Entry 8R69 (electron microscopy, 4.30 A resolution (low resolution: residue-level contacts below are approximate; hydrogen-bond / salt-bridge calls are withheld)); this record covers chains V and G of the 14 polymer chains in the assembly.

[Chain V]
Molecule: Major tail sheath protein
Source organism: Staphylococcus phage 812
UniProtKB: A0A0U1WZ79 (A0A0U1WZ79_9CAUD); residues 1-587 here = UniProt positions 1-587
Chain sequence (587 residues; numbered 1 to 587; the number before each row is that of its first residue):
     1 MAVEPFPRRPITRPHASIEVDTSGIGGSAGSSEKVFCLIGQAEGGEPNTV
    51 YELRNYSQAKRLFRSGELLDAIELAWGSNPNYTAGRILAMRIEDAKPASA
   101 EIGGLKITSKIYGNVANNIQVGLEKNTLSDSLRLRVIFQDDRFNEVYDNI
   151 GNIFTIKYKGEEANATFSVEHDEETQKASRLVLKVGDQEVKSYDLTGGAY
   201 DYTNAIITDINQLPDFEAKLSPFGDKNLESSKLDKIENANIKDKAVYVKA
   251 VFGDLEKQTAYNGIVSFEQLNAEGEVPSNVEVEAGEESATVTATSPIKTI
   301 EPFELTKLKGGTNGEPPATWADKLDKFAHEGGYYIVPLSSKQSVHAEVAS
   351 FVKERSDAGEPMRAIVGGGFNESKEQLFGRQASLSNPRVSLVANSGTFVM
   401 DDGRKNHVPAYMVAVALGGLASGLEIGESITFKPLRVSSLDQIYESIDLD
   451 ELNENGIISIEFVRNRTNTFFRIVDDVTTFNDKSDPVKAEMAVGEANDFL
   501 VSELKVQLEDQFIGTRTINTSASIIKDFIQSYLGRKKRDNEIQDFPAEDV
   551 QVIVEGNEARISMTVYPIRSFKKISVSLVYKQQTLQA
Disordered / not traced: 1, 274-293, 584-587

[Chain G]
Molecule: Baseplate hub assembly protein
Source organism: Staphylococcus phage 812
UniProtKB: A1YTN9 (A1YTN9_9CAUD); residue numbers follow UniProt; this construct covers 1-278
Chain sequence (278 residues; row label = number of the first residue in the row):
     1 MAITSVDSYLLSEIKPRLNTVLENCYIIDEVLKDFDYQTRESFKEAFCGK
    51 NAQHEVTVGFNFPKFKNNYEAHYLIQLGQGQETKNSLGSIQSSYFEATGD
   101 TLVESSTAIREDDKLVFTVSKPIGELIKVEDIEFAKYDNLQVEGNKVSFK
   151 YQTNEDYENYNANIIFTEKKNDSKGLVKGFTVEEQVTVVGLSFNVDVARC
   201 LDAVLKMILISMRDSIEEQQTFQLQNLSFGDIAPIIEDGDSMIFGRPTII
   251 KYTSSLDLDYTITQDINKLTFKERKDWK
Disordered / not traced: 1, 277-278

[Interface between chain V and chain G]
Pairs across the interface (20; chain V residue first):
  Ala-522(V) with Glu-133(G)
  Lys-526(V) with Glu-133(G)
  Glu-548(V) with Lys-136(G)
  Asp-549(V) with Ala-135(G); Tyr-137(G)
  Val-550(V) with Ala-135(G)
  Gln-551(V) with Glu-133(G); Ala-135(G); Asp-138(G); Asn-154(G)
  Val-552(V) with Ile-132(G); Glu-133(G)
  Ile-553(V) with Asp-131(G); Ile-132(G)
  Val-554(V) with Asp-131(G); Tyr-160(G)
  Glu-555(V) with Tyr-157(G)
  Arg-560(V) with Thr-153(G); Tyr-157(G)
  Thr-564(V) with Tyr-137(G)
Interface residues without a listed pair, chain V (13 interface residues in all): Ser-523

[Summary]
Chain V and chain G form an interface of 13 and 11 residues respectively.
Here chain V is Major tail sheath protein and chain G is Baseplate hub assembly protein, both from
Staphylococcus phage 812. Entry 8R69 (Neck and tail of phage 812 virion (composite)) was determined by
electron microscopy (same publication as 8Q01, 8Q1I, 8Q7D, 8QEK, 8QEM, 8QJE, 8QKH and 8R5G).
